PDB entry 1H9Y | X-ray diffraction, 2.40 A resolution | chains A and B

Chain A (and B):
Protein: Cytochrome CD1 nitrite reductase
From: Paracoccus pantotrophus
Notes: chain B of this document is another copy of the same molecule, construct and numbering; everything in this record applies to it too
Reference sequence: Q9FCQ0 (Q9FCQ0); residues 1-567 here correspond to UniProt positions 30-596 (UniProt number = residue number + 29)
Amino-acid sequence (567 residues; numbered 1 to 567; the number before each row is that of its first residue):
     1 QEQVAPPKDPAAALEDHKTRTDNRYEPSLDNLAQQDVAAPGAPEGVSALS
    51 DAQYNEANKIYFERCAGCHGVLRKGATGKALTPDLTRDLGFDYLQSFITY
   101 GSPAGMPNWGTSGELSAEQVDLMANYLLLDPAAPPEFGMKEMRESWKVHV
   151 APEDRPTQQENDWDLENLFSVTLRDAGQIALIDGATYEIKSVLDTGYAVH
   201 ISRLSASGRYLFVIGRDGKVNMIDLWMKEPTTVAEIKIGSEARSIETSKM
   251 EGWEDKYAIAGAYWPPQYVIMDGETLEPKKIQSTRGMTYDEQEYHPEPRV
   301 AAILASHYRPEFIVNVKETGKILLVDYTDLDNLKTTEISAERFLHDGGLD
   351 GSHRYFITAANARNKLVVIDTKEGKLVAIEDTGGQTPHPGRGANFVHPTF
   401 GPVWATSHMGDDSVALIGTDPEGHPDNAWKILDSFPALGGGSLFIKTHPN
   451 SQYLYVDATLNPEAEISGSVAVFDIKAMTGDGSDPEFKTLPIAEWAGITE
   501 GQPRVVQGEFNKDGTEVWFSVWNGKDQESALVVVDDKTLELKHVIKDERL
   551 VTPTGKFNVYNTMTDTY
Disordered / not traced: 1-47 (chain B: 1-48)
Glycans and other covalent adducts: heme c (HEC) linked to C65, C68
Ion coordination: heme c Fe: H69, M106; heme d Fe: H200 (together with cyanide ion)
Ligand contacts:
  - cyanide ion (CYN): H200, H345, D346, H388
  - heme d (DHE): A76, T77, T172, R174, H200, I201, R203, R216, R243, S244, I245, Y263, A301, A302, I303, H345, R391, L443, F444, Q507, W522, T554, G555, F557
  - heme c (HEC): R64, H69, T77, G78, K79, L81, L89, Y93, L94, F97, I98, S102, A104, G105, M106, P107, W109, L115, M123, L127, Y197, A198

Chain A / chain B interface:
Contacting residue pairs (62; chain A residue first):
  E136(A) with Y294(B)
  G138(A) with Q292(B); E293(B)
  M139(A) with E291(B); Q292(B), hydrogen bond (backbone-backbone); E293(B), hydrogen bond (backbone-side chain)
  K140(A) with E293(B), hydrogen bond (backbone-side chain)
  E141(A) with E293(B)
  K279(A) with Q292(B), hydrogen bond (backbone-side chain)
  K280(A) with Q292(B); S339(B)
  I281(A) with M287(B); Q292(B), hydrogen bond (backbone-side chain)
  Q282(A) with E337(B), hydrogen bond
  R285(A) with Y294(B), hydrogen bond
  M287(A) with I281(B)
  E291(A) with M139(B)
  Q292(A) with G138(B); M139(B), hydrogen bond (backbone-backbone); K279(B), hydrogen bond (side chain-backbone); K280(B); I281(B), hydrogen bond (side chain-backbone)
  E293(A) with G138(B); M139(B), hydrogen bond (side chain-backbone); K140(B), hydrogen bond (side chain-backbone); E141(B)
  Y294(A) with E136(B); R285(B); Y294(B)
  D331(A) with E337(B); I338(B); S339(B), hydrogen bond (backbone-backbone)
  N332(A) with T336(B); E337(B); I338(B); G374(B); K375(B); L376(B), hydrogen bond (side chain-backbone)
  L333(A) with T335(B); T336(B); E337(B), hydrogen bond (backbone-backbone)
  K334(A) with T335(B); T336(B)
  T335(A) with L333(B); K334(B); T335(B), hydrogen bond (backbone-backbone)
  T336(A) with N332(B); L333(B); K334(B)
  E337(A) with K280(B), salt bridge; Q282(B), hydrogen bond; D331(B); N332(B); L333(B), hydrogen bond (backbone-backbone)
  I338(A) with D331(B); N332(B)
  S339(A) with K280(B); D331(B), hydrogen bond (backbone-backbone)
  G374(A) with N332(B)
  K375(A) with D329(B), salt bridge; N332(B)
  L376(A) with N332(B), hydrogen bond (backbone-side chain)
Interface residues without a listed pair, chain A (31 interface residues in all): S283, G286, K321, D329
Interface residues without a listed pair, chain B (31 interface residues in all): S283, G286, R309

Overview:
Chain A and chain B each contribute 31 residues to their interface; the contacts include 20 hydrogen bonds and
2 salt bridges. Polar pairs include E337(A)-K280(B), K375(A)-D329(B) and M139(A)-E293(B). Bound to chain A:
heme d and cyanide ion. Covalently linked heme c: at C65(A).
Both chains are Cytochrome CD1 nitrite reductase (Paracoccus pantotrophus). Entry 1H9Y (Cytochrome cd1 Nitrite
Reductase, reduced form complexed to CN) was determined by X-ray diffraction, deposited together with 1H9X and
1HCM.
